6EPO - chains R and S; structure by X-ray diffraction, 2.40 A resolution.

== Chain R ==
Protein: GTPase KRas
Organism: Homo sapiens
UniProtKB: P01116 (RASK_HUMAN), isoform P01116-2; residues 1-169 here = UniProt positions 1-169
Amino-acid sequence (170 residues; numbered 0 to 169; the number before each row is that of its first residue; numbering starts at 0):
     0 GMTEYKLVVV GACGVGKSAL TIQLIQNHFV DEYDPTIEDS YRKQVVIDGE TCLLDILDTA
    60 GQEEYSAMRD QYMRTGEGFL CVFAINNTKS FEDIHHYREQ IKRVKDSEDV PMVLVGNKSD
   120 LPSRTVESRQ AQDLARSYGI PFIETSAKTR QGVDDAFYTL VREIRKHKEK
Disordered / not traced: 0
Construct notes: expression tag (0); engineered mutation Cys12 (Gly in P01116), Ser118 (Cys in P01116), Glu126 (Asp in P01116), Ser127 (Thr in P01116), Arg128 (Lys in P01116)
Swiss-Prot annotation at these positions:
  - motif: Tyr32 to Tyr40 (Effector region)
  - binding site (GTP): Gly10, Ala11, Gly13 to Ala18, Val29 to Thr35, Ala59, Gly60, Asn116, Lys117, Asp119
  - modified residue: Met1 (N-acetylmethionine), Thr2 (N-acetylthreonine), Lys104 (N6-acetyllysine)
  - glycosylation: Thr35 (Microbial infection: O-linked (Glc) threonine)
  - natural variant: Lys5 (K5E: In NS3; K5N: In GASC), Gly10 (G10GG: In AML), Cys12 (G12C: In lung carcinoma; this construct carries the variant), Gly13 (G13D: In GASC, JMML and OES; G13R: In pylocytic astrocytoma), Val14 (V14I: In NS3), Leu19 (L19F: In OES), Gln22 (Q22E: In CFC2; Q22R: In NS3), Pro34 (P34L: In NS3; P34Q: In NS3; P34R: In CFC2), Ile36 (I36M: In NS3), Thr58 (T58I: In NS3), Ala59 (A59T: In GASC), Gly60 (G60R: In CFC2; G60S: In NS3), 8 further natural variant entries in UniProt
  - mutagenesis: Asp38 (D38A: Decreased interaction with MAPKAP1/SIN1), Tyr40 (Y40A: Decreased interaction with MAPKAP1/SIN1), Gln61 (Q61L: Promotes GTP binding)

== Chain S ==
Protein: Son of sevenless homolog 1
Organism: Homo sapiens
Notes: engineered mutation(s): K563G
UniProtKB: Q07889 (SOS1_HUMAN); residues 563-1049 here = UniProt positions 563-1049
Amino-acid sequence (487 residues; row label = number of the first residue in the row):
   563 GEEQMRLPSA DVYRFAEPDS EENIIFEENM QPKAGIPIIK AGTVIKLIER LTYHMYADPN
   623 FVRTFLTTYR SFCKPQELLS LIIERFEIPE PEPTEADRIA IENGDQPLSA ELKRFRKEYI
   683 QPVQLRVLNV CRHWVEHHFY DFERDAYLLQ RMEEFIGTVR GKAMKKWVES ITKIIQRKKI
   743 ARDNGPGHNI TFQSSPPTVE WHISRPGHIE TFDLLTLHPI EIARQLTLLE SDLYRAVQPS
   803 ELVGSVWTKE DKEINSPNLL KMIRHTTNLT LWFEKCIVET ENLEERVAVV SRIIEILQVF
   863 QELNNFNGVL EVVSAMNSSP VYRLDHTFEQ IPSRQKKILE EAHELSEDHY KKYLAKLRSI
   923 NPPCVPFFGI YLTNILKTEE GNPEVLKRHG KELINFSKRR KVAEITGEIQ QYQNQPYCLR
   983 VESDIKRFFE NLNPMGNSME KEFTDYLFNK SLEIEPRNPK PLPRFPKKYS YPLKSPGVRP
  1043 SNPRPGT
Disordered / not traced: 563-564, 654-670, 744-751, 1047-1049
Construct notes: conflict Gly563 (Lys in Q07889)
Residues lining bound ligands:
  - 3-(4-chlorophenyl)propan-1-amine (BPW), molecule 1: Val852, Met878, Val883, Tyr884, Leu886, Thr889, Phe890, Leu901
  - 3-(4-chlorophenyl)propan-1-amine (BPW), molecule 2: Met878, Asn879, Tyr884, Leu901, Glu902, His905, Glu906, Glu909
Reported in the primary citation:
  - conformationally variable residues (side-chain flip): Phe890
  - binding site for 3-(4-chlorophenyl)propan-1-amine: Tyr884

== Interface between chain R and chain S ==
Pairs across the interface (67):
  Ser17(R) with Leu938(S)
  Ile21(R) with Lys939(S); Gly943(S)
  Gln25(R) with Gly943(S)
  Asp30(R) with Gly943(S); Pro945(S)
  Glu31(R) with Gly943(S); Asn944(S)
  Tyr32(R) with Lys939(S); Gly943(S); Asn944(S), hydrogen bond (backbone-side chain)
  Pro34(R) with Asn936(S); Lys939(S); Thr940(S)
  Thr35(R) with Asn936(S)
  Tyr40(R) with Asp910(S); His911(S)
  Asp54(R) with His911(S), salt bridge
  Ile55(R) with His911(S)
  Leu56(R) with His911(S)
  Asp57(R) with Thr935(S); Lys939(S), hydrogen bond (backbone-side chain)
  Thr58(R) with Thr935(S), hydrogen bond (backbone-side chain)
  Ala59(R) with Thr935(S), hydrogen bond (backbone-side chain); Leu938(S)
  Gly60(R) with Trp809(S), hydrogen bond (backbone-side chain); Leu934(S); Leu938(S)
  Gln61(R) with Phe929(S); Gly931(S), hydrogen bond (side chain-backbone); Thr935(S), hydrogen bond
  Glu63(R) with Lys814(S), salt bridge; Leu822(S); Ile825(S); Arg826(S), salt bridge; Thr829(S)
  Tyr64(R) with Met824(S); Ile825(S); Thr828(S); Thr829(S); Phe929(S), hydrophobic; Phe930(S); Gly931(S)
  Ser65(R) with Thr829(S); Glu1002(S)
  Ala66(R) with Thr832(S); Leu833(S), hydrophobic
  Met67(R) with Ser876(S); Tyr912(S); Phe929(S), hydrophobic
  Arg68(R) with Glu1002(S), salt bridge
  Asp69(R) with Asn879(S); Ser880(S); Ser881(S), hydrogen bond
  Gln70(R) with Val875(S); Ser876(S), hydrogen bond; Asn879(S); Ser908(S); Tyr912(S)
  Tyr71(R) with Tyr912(S), hydrogen bond; Phe929(S)
  Arg73(R) with Asn879(S), hydrogen bond (side chain-backbone); Tyr884(S)
  Arg102(R) with Ser881(S); Asp1007(S), salt bridge; Phe1010(S)
  Asp105(R) with Arg1019(S), salt bridge
Interface residues without a listed pair, chain R (33 interface residues in all): Cys12, Asp33, His95, Val103
Interface residues without a listed pair, chain S (44 interface residues in all): Thr810, Glu836, Pro882, Ile932, Glu942, Lys963, Lys1003, Thr1006
Interface features reported in the paper:
  - residue pairs: Tyr884(S)-Arg73(R)

== In short ==
33 residues of chain R face 44 of chain S across their interface; the contacts include 11 hydrogen bonds and 6
salt bridges. Polar contacts include Asp54(R)-His911(S), Glu63(R)-Lys814(S) and Glu63(R)-Arg826(S). The
authors report a contact between Tyr884(S) and Arg73(R). From the paper: a binding site for
3-(4-chlorophenyl)propan-1-amine at Tyr884(S); conformational variability at Phe890(S).
Here chain R is GTPase KRas and chain S is Son of sevenless homolog 1, both from Homo sapiens. Entry 6EPO (Ras
guanine exchange factor SOS1 (rem-CDC25) in complex with kras(g12c) and fragment screening hit F3) was
determined by X-ray diffraction, deposited together with 6EPL, 6EPM, 6EPN and 6EPP.
